Entry 1MQ4 (X-ray diffraction, 1.90 A resolution); this record covers chain A.

[Chain A]
Name: Aurora-related kinase 1
Organism: Homo sapiens
Notes: EC 2.7.-.-; fragment: kinase domain
Reference sequence: O14965 (STK6_HUMAN); residues 125-391 here = UniProt positions 125-391
Amino-acid sequence (272 residues; each row starts with the number of its first residue):
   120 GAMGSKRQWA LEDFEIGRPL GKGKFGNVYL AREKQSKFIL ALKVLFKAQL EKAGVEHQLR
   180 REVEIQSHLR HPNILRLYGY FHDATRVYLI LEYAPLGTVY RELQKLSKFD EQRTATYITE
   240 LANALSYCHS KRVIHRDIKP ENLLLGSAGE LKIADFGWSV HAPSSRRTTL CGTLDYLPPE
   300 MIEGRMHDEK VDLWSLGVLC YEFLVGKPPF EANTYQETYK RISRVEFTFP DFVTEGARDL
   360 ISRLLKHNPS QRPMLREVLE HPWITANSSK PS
Unresolved in the structure: 120-125, 286-287, 389-391
Differences from the reference sequence: cloning artifact (120-124)
Curated features (UniProtKB/Swiss-Prot):
  - region: His280 to Leu293 (Activation segment)
  - active site: Asp256 (Proton acceptor)
  - binding site (ATP): Lys143, Lys162, Glu211 to Ala213, Glu260, Asn261, Asp274
  - modified residue: Thr287 (Phosphothreonine), Thr288 (Phosphothreonine), Ser342 (Phosphoserine)
  - cross-link: Lys258 (Glycyl lysine isopeptide (Lys-Gly) (interchain with G-Cter in SUMO2))
  - natural variant: Ser155 (S155R: In a colorectal adenocarcinoma sample), Val174 (V174M: In a metastatic melanoma sample)
  - mutagenesis: Lys162 (K162R: Loss of kinase activity), Phe165 (F165A: Decreases the interaction with phosphatase type 1 isoforms), Gly198 (G198N: Reduces interaction with TPX2. Reduces kinase activity tenfold. Promotes interaction with the AURKB binding partners INCENP and BIRC5 that are normally not bound by AURKA), Arg205 (R205A: Reduces ubiquitination and proteasomal degradation), Asp274 (D274N: Abolishes cilia disassembly and kinase activity), Thr287 (T287A: No direct effect on catalytic activity; T287E: Enhances interaction with TPX2), Thr288 (T288A: Reduces cilia disassembly and kinase activity; T288D: Mimics phosphorylation state and increases kinase activity), Cys290 (C290A: Enhances stability; when associated with A-393), Tyr334 (Y334A: Reduces binding to MYCN), Gln335 (Q335A: Reduces binding to MYCN), Phe346 (F346A: Decreases the interaction with phosphatase type 1 isoforms)
Bound ions: Mg2+ site 1: Asn261, Asp274 (together with ADP); Mg2+ site 2: Asp274 (together with ADP)
Residues lining bound ligands: ADP (adenosine-5'-diphosphate): Leu139, Gly140, Lys141, Gly142, Lys143, Phe144, Val147, Ala160, Lys162, Leu194, Leu210, Glu211, Tyr212, Ala213, Thr217, Glu260, Asn261, Leu263, Asp274
What the authors report for this chain:
  - contacts within the chain: Lys162-Glu181 (salt bridge)
  - post-translational modification sites: Thr288 (citing earlier work)
  - binding site for phosphate ion: His176, Arg180, Arg255, Thr288
  - binding site for ADP: Leu139, Val147, Leu210, Glu211, Tyr212, Ala213, Leu263
  - Mg2+ coordination: Asp274

[Summary]
Chain A binds ADP. Asn261 and Asp274 coordinate Mg2+ site 1. Curated annotation (UniProt) lists active-site
residue Asp256, 8 ATP-binding residues and 11 mutagenesis sites. From the paper: a binding site for ADP at
Leu139, Val147 and Leu210 among others; a binding site for phosphate ion at His176, Arg180 and Arg255 among
others.
Chain A is Aurora-related kinase 1 (Homo sapiens); the structure, Crystal Structure of Aurora-A Protein
Kinase, was determined by X-ray diffraction, deposited together with 1MP8 and 1MQB.
